PDB entry 2JAH | X-ray diffraction, 1.80 A resolution | chains A and C of the 4 polymer chains in the assembly

== Chain A (and C) ==
Protein: Clavulanic acid dehydrogenase
From: Streptomyces clavuligerus
Notes: chain C of this document is another copy of the same molecule, construct and numbering; everything in this record applies to it too
UniProtKB: Q9LCV7 (Q9LCV7_STRCL); residue numbers follow UniProt; this construct covers 1-247
Sequence (247 residues; row label = number of the first residue in the row):
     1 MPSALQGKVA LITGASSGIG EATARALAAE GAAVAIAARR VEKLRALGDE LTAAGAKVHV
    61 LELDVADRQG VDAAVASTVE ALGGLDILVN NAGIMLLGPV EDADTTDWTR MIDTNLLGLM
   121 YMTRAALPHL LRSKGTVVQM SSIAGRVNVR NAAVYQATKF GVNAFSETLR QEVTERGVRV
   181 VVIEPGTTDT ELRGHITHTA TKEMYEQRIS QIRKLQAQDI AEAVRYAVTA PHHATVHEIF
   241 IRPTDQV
Not modelled in the structure: 1-2 (chain C: 1)
Modified residues: Mse1 (selenomethionine); Mse95, Mse111, Mse120, Mse122, Mse140, Mse204 (selenomethionine; parent Met)
Ligand contacts: NADPH (NDP; NADPH dihydro-nicotinamide-adenine-dinucleotide phosphate): G14, A15, S16, S17, G18, I19, G20, A38, R39, R40, L63, D64, V65, N91, A92, G93, I94, T114, Mse140, S141, S142, Y155, K159, P185, G186, T187, T188, T190, E191, L192, H195, Y205

== How chain A and chain C interact ==
Residue-residue contacts (78):
  R68(A) with T105(C)
  P99(A) with E172(C)
  V100(A) with R124(C); F165(C), hydrophobic; E172(C), hydrogen bond (backbone-side chain)
  E101(A) with L127(C); L131(C); R176(C), salt bridge
  D102(A) with R124(C)
  A103(A) with R124(C), hydrogen bond (backbone-side chain)
  T105(A) with R68(C); Y121(C); R124(C)
  W108(A) with Mse120(C), hydrophobic; Y121(C); R124(C)
  T109(A) with L117(C); Y121(C)
  I112(A) with I112(C), hydrophobic; L117(C), hydrophobic
  L116(A) with L116(C), hydrophobic
  L117(A) with T109(C); I112(C), hydrophobic
  Mse120(A) with W108(C), hydrophobic; V154(C); A157(C), hydrophobic
  Y121(A) with T105(C); W108(C); T109(C)
  R124(A) with V100(C); D102(C); A103(C), hydrogen bond (side chain-backbone); T105(C); W108(C)
  L127(A) with E101(C)
  L131(A) with E101(C)
  N148(A) with A164(C); E167(C); T168(C), hydrogen bond; Q171(C), hydrogen bond (backbone-side chain)
  V149(A) with T168(C); Q171(C)
  R150(A) with Q171(C), hydrogen bond (side chain-backbone); E172(C); E175(C), salt bridge
  N151(A) with E172(C), hydrogen bond (backbone-side chain)
  A153(A) with F165(C), hydrophobic; T168(C)
  V154(A) with F165(C), hydrophobic
  Q156(A) with A164(C); T168(C), hydrogen bond
  A157(A) with Mse120(C), hydrophobic; G161(C)
  F160(A) with F160(C); A164(C), hydrophobic
  G161(A) with A157(C)
  A164(A) with N148(C); Q156(C); A157(C); F160(C), hydrophobic
  F165(A) with V100(C), hydrophobic; A153(C), hydrophobic; V154(C), hydrophobic
  E167(A) with N148(C)
  T168(A) with N148(C), hydrogen bond; V149(C); A153(C); Q156(C), hydrogen bond
  L169(A) with V100(C), hydrophobic
  Q171(A) with N148(C), hydrogen bond (side chain-backbone); V149(C); R150(C), hydrogen bond (side chain-backbone)
  E172(A) with P99(C); V100(C), hydrogen bond (side chain-backbone); R150(C), hydrogen bond (backbone-side chain); N151(C), hydrogen bond (side chain-backbone)
  E175(A) with R150(C), salt bridge
  R176(A) with E101(C), salt bridge
Other interface residues (no listed pair), chain A (38 interface residues in all): G98, A152
Other interface residues (no listed pair), chain C (38 interface residues in all): G98, A152, L169

== In short ==
The chain A/chain C interface involves 38 residues from each chain; the contacts include 15 hydrogen bonds and
4 salt bridges. Among the polar pairs are E101(A)-R176(C), R150(A)-E175(C) and V100(A)-E172(C). Ligands of
chain A: NADPH.
Both chains are Clavulanic acid dehydrogenase (Streptomyces clavuligerus). Entry 2JAH (Biochemical and
structural analysis of the Clavulanic acid dehydeogenase (CAD) from Streptomyces clavuligerus) was determined
by X-ray diffraction together with 2JAP from the same study.
